PDB entry 4ABI | X-ray diffraction, 1.55 A resolution | chains A and B

# Chain A
Molecule: Cationic trypsin
From: Bos taurus
Notes: EC 3.4.21.4
Reference sequence: P00760 (TRY1_BOVIN); residues 16-238 here correspond to UniProt positions 24-246 (UniProt number = residue number + 8)
Amino-acid sequence (223 residues; each row starts with the number of its first residue):
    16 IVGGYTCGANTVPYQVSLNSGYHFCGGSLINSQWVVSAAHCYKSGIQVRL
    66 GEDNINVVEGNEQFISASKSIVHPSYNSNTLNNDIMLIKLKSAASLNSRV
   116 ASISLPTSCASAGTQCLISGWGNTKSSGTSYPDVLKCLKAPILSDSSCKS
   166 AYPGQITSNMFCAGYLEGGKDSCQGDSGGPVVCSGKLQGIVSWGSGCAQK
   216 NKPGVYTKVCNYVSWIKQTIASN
Curated features (UniProtKB/Swiss-Prot):
  - active site (Charge relay system): H55, D99, S192
  - binding site (Ca(2+)): E67, N69, V72, E77
  - binding site (substrate): D186, S187, Q189, G190, S192
Disulfide bonds: C22-C152, C40-C56, C124-C225, C131-C198, C163-C177, C188-C212
Ion coordination: Ca2+: E67, N69, V72, E77
Ligand contacts:
  - dimethylformamide (DMF), molecule 1: Y20, C22, T26, V27, L132, C152, K154
  - dimethylformamide (DMF), molecule 2: I45, N46, L120, K232, I235
  - dimethylformamide (DMF), molecule 3: S90, N92, T95, N97, N98

# Chain B
Molecule: Pta-sfti inhibitor
Reference sequence: Q4GWU5 (SFTI1_HELAN); aligned to UniProt positions 40-52 over residues 1-13 (the alignment contains insertions or deletions, so no single offset holds)
Amino-acid sequence (13 residues; row label = number of the first residue in the row):
     1 GRCTKSIXICFPD
Unresolved in the structure: 12-13
Modified positions: PLF (2-[5-(1-amino-2-methyl-butyl)-[1,2,3]triazol-1-yl]-propionic acid) at position 8
Curated features (UniProtKB/Swiss-Prot):
  - site: K5, S6 (Reactive bond)
  - cross-link: G1 (Cyclopeptide (Gly-Asp))
Disulfide bonds: C3-C10

# Interface between chain A and chain B
Pairs across the interface - 41 pairs, chain A then chain B:
  H38(A) with I7(B)
  F39(A) with S6(B); I7(B), hydrogen bond (backbone-backbone)
  C40(A) with S6(B)
  H55(A) with T4(B); K5(B); S6(B)
  S93(A) with F11(B)
  N94(A) with R2(B), hydrogen bond (backbone-side chain); F11(B)
  T95(A) with R2(B)
  L96(A) with R2(B); T4(B)
  Y146(A) with I7(B), hydrophobic
  Q170(A) with R2(B), hydrogen bond
  D186(A) with K5(B), salt bridge
  S187(A) with K5(B), hydrogen bond
  C188(A) with K5(B)
  Q189(A) with T4(B), hydrogen bond (side chain-backbone); K5(B); S6(B); PLF_8(B)
  G190(A) with K5(B), hydrogen bond (backbone-backbone); S6(B); I7(B)
  D191(A) with K5(B), hydrogen bond (backbone-backbone)
  S192(A) with K5(B), hydrogen bond (side chain-backbone); S6(B), hydrogen bond (side chain-backbone)
  V206(A) with K5(B)
  S207(A) with T4(B); K5(B), hydrogen bond (backbone-backbone)
  W208(A) with R2(B); C3(B); K5(B)
  G209(A) with R2(B); C3(B), hydrogen bond (backbone-backbone); K5(B)
  S210(A) with G1(B); R2(B)
  G211(A) with G1(B)
  G219(A) with K5(B)
Other interface residues (no listed pair), chain A (25 interface residues in all): Y37
Other interface residues (no listed pair), chain B (10 interface residues in all): I9

# Summary
Chain A and chain B form an interface of 25 and 10 residues respectively, with 11 hydrogen bonds and 1 salt
bridge. Polar contacts include D186(A)-K5(B), N94(A)-R2(B) and Q170(A)-R2(B). Ligands of chain A: 3 copies of
dimethylformamide.
Chain A is Cationic trypsin (Bos taurus) and chain B is Pta-sfti inhibitor; the structure, Co-complex
structure of bovine trypsin with a modified Bowman-Birk inhibitor (PtA)SFTI-1(1,14), that was
1,4-disubstituted with a ..., was determined by X-ray diffraction (same publication as 4ABJ).
